PDB entry 8DH6 | electron microscopy, 2.94 A resolution | chains a and b of the 9 polymer chains in the assembly

Chain a:
Name: Cytochrome c oxidase subunit 1
From: Saccharomyces cerevisiae
Notes: EC 7.1.1.9
UniProt: P00401 (COX1_YEAST); residue numbers follow UniProt; this construct covers 1-534
Sequence (534 residues; each row starts with the number of its first residue):
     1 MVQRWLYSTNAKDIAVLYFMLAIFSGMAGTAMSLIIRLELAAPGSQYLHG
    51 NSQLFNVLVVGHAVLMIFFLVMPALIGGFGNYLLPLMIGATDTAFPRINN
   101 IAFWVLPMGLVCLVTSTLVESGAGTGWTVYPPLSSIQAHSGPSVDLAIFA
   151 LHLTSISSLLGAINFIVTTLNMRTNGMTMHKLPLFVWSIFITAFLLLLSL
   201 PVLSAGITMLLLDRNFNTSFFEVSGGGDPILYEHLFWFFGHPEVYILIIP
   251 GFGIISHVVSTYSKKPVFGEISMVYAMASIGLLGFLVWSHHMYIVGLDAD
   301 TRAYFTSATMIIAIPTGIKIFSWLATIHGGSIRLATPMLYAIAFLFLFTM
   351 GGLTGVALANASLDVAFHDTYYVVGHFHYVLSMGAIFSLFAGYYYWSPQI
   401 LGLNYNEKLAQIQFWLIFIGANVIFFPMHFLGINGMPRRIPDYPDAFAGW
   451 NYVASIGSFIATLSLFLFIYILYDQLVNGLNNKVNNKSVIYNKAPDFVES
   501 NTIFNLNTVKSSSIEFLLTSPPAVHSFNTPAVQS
Bound ions: Ca2+: E39, A42, G44; heme a Fe site 1: H62, H378; Cu ion: H290, H291; heme a Fe site 2 near H376 (its only coordinating residue here)
Small-molecule neighbours:
  - heme a (HEA), molecule 1: F19, I23, G26, M27, T30, S33, I36, R37, F55, V59, H62, A63, M66, I67, L70, V71, G126, W127, Y371, V374, F377, H378, L381, S382, I386, L389, F390, Y393, I417, I424, F425, M428, R438, R439, I440, S458, A461, L465, F468
  - heme a (HEA), molecule 2: W127, T128, W237, H241, V244, Y245, I248, H290, H291, T309, I312, A313, T316, G317, I320, F321, F348, T349, G352, L353, G355, V356, L358, A359, D364, H368, V373, H376, F377, V380, L381, R438, R439
Curated features (UniProtKB/Swiss-Prot):
  - binding site (Ca(2+)): E39, A42, G44, P441
  - binding site (Fe(II)-heme a): H62, H378
  - binding site (Cu cation): H241, H290, H291
  - binding site (O2): Y245
  - binding site (Mg(2+)): H368, D369
  - binding site (heme a3): H376
  - cross-link: H241 to Y245 (1'-histidyl-3'-tyrosine (His-Tyr))

Chain b:
Name: Cytochrome c oxidase subunit 2
From: Saccharomyces cerevisiae
Notes: EC 7.1.1.9
UniProt: P00410 (COX2_YEAST); residues 16-251 here = UniProt positions 16-251
Sequence (236 residues; row label = number of the first residue in the row):
    16 DVPTPYACYFQDSATPNQEGILELHDNIMFYLLVILGLVSWMLYTIVMTY
    66 SKNPIAYKYIKHGQTIEVIWTIFPAVILLIIAFPSFILLYLCDEVISPAM
   116 TIKAIGYQWYWKYEYSDFINDSGETVEFESYVIPDELLEEGQLRLLDTDT
   166 SMVVPVDTHIRFVVTAADVIHDFAIPSLGIKVDATPGRLNQVSALIQREG
   216 VFYGACSELCGTGHANMPIKIEAVSLPKFLEWLNEQ
Bound ions: Cu ion near C221 (its only coordinating residue here); Mg2+ near E223 (its only coordinating residue here)
Small-molecule neighbours: heme a (HEA): I50, V54, P89, I92, L93
Curated features (UniProtKB/Swiss-Prot):
  - binding site (Cu cation): H186, C221, E223, C225, H229, M232
  - binding site (Mg(2+)): E223

Interface between chain a and chain b:
Contacting residue pairs (146):
  P43(a) - R159(b)
  G44(a) - R159(b)
  S52(a) - T227(b)  hydrogen bond (side chain-backbone)
  Q53(a) - T227(b)
  N56(a) - L224(b)
  N56(a) - G226(b)
  G124(a) - L224(b)
  T125(a) - L224(b)
  G126(a) - L224(b)
  Y130(a) - E223(b)
  P131(a) - I185(b)
  P132(a) - D183(b)
  P132(a) - V184(b)
  P132(a) - I185(b)
  L133(a) - V184(b)
  L133(a) - L224(b)  hydrophobic
  L133(a) - C225(b)
  L133(a) - G226(b)
  V223(a) - P201(b)  hydrophobic
  V223(a) - G202(b)
  P229(a) - I185(b)  hydrophobic
  P229(a) - T200(b)
  I230(a) - R203(b)
  E233(a) - I185(b)
  S263(a) - A71(b)
  K264(a) - A71(b)
  K264(a) - K73(b)
  K265(a) - Y72(b)
  K265(a) - K73(b)
  P266(a) - K73(b)
  P266(a) - K76(b)
  F268(a) - I75(b)  hydrophobic
  F268(a) - K76(b)
  F268(a) - H77(b)
  F268(a) - G78(b)
  F268(a) - I81(b)  hydrophobic
  F268(a) - E82(b)
  F268(a) - W85(b)  hydrophobic
  G269(a) - K76(b)  hydrogen bond (backbone-backbone)
  I294(a) - D187(b)
  I294(a) - K196(b)
  I294(a) - V197(b)  hydrophobic
  I294(a) - D198(b)
  V295(a) - D198(b)
  V295(a) - R203(b)  hydrogen bond (backbone-side chain)
  V295(a) - N205(b)  hydrogen bond (backbone-side chain)
  G296(a) - R203(b)  hydrogen bond (backbone-side chain)
  G296(a) - N205(b)
  A299(a) - L104(b)
  A299(a) - D108(b)
  D300(a) - Y105(b)  hydrogen bond
  R302(a) - L104(b)
  R302(a) - D108(b)  salt bridge
  A303(a) - F101(b)
  A303(a) - L104(b)
  T306(a) - F101(b)
  S307(a) - F101(b)
  M310(a) - L93(b)
  M310(a) - I96(b)  hydrophobic
  M310(a) - A97(b)  hydrophobic
  I314(a) - T86(b)
  I314(a) - L93(b)  hydrophobic
  I318(a) - W85(b)
  I318(a) - T86(b)
  F321(a) - W85(b)  hydrophobic
  S322(a) - E82(b)
  S322(a) - W85(b)
  L324(a) - V54(b)
  L324(a) - M57(b)  hydrophobic
  L324(a) - I61(b)
  I327(a) - I61(b)  hydrophobic
  H328(a) - I61(b)
  H328(a) - Y65(b)  hydrogen bond
  G329(a) - Y65(b)
  G329(a) - A71(b)
  G329(a) - Y72(b)  hydrogen bond (backbone-backbone)
  G330(a) - Y65(b)
  G330(a) - N68(b)  hydrogen bond (backbone-side chain)
  G330(a) - A71(b)
  S331(a) - Y65(b)
  S331(a) - N68(b)
  S331(a) - A71(b)
  I332(a) - Y65(b)  hydrogen bond (backbone-backbone)
  I332(a) - S66(b)
  L334(a) - S66(b)
  I342(a) - L58(b)  hydrophobic
  I342(a) - V62(b)  hydrophobic
  L345(a) - L58(b)  hydrophobic
  F346(a) - L51(b)  hydrophobic
  F346(a) - S55(b)
  F346(a) - L58(b)  hydrophobic
  T349(a) - V54(b)
  M350(a) - L51(b)  hydrophobic
  L353(a) - L47(b)
  L353(a) - L51(b)  hydrophobic
  A357(a) - L47(b)  hydrophobic
  N360(a) - I43(b)
  N360(a) - I96(b)
  N360(a) - S100(b)  hydrogen bond
  S362(a) - I36(b)
  S362(a) - L39(b)
  S362(a) - S100(b)
  S362(a) - L103(b)
  S362(a) - L104(b)  hydrogen bond (side chain-backbone)
  L363(a) - I36(b)
  L363(a) - H40(b)
  L363(a) - I43(b)  hydrophobic
  V365(a) - G194(b)
  V365(a) - K196(b)
  A366(a) - I36(b)  hydrophobic
  F367(a) - F25(b)  hydrophobic
  F367(a) - H40(b)
  H368(a) - K196(b)  hydrogen bond (backbone-side chain)
  D369(a) - S222(b)
  D369(a) - E223(b)  hydrogen bond (side chain-backbone)
  T370(a) - K196(b)
  F430(a) - A22(b)
  F430(a) - C23(b)  hydrophobic
  I433(a) - C23(b)
  I433(a) - Y24(b)
  I433(a) - F25(b)
  I433(a) - H40(b)
  N434(a) - T19(b)  hydrogen bond (side chain-backbone)
  N434(a) - A22(b)
  N434(a) - Y24(b)
  N434(a) - Q26(b)  hydrogen bond (backbone-side chain)
  P437(a) - A220(b)  hydrophobic
  R438(a) - H229(b)
  R439(a) - L224(b)
  R439(a) - H229(b)  hydrogen bond (backbone-side chain)
  I440(a) - H229(b)
  D442(a) - R159(b)  salt bridge
  D442(a) - L160(b)
  D442(a) - A230(b)
  Y443(a) - R159(b)  hydrogen bond (backbone-side chain)
  P444(a) - R159(b)
  P444(a) - L161(b)  hydrophobic
  A446(a) - P18(b)
  A446(a) - T19(b)
  A446(a) - P20(b)
  F447(a) - P18(b)  hydrophobic
  G449(a) - Y21(b)
  W450(a) - Y21(b)
  W450(a) - A22(b)  hydrogen bond (side chain-backbone)
  W450(a) - C23(b)  hydrophobic
  F497(a) - P69(b)  hydrophobic
Interface residues without a listed pair, chain a (86 interface residues in all): A138, D228, V267, S272, L297, A313, A325, V356, A361, G435, P441
Interface residues without a listed pair, chain b (76 interface residues in all): I50, I70, F88, P89, A90, C221

Summary:
The interface between chain a and chain b involves 86 residues on one side and 76 on the other; the contacts
include 19 hydrogen bonds and 2 salt bridges. Polar pairs include R302(a)-D108(b), D442(a)-R159(b) and
S52(a)-T227(b).
Chain a is Cytochrome c oxidase subunit 1 and chain b is Cytochrome c oxidase subunit 2, both from
Saccharomyces cerevisiae; the structure, Cryo-EM structure of Saccharomyces cerevisiae cytochrome c oxidase
(Complex IV) extracted in lipid nanodiscs, was determined by electron microscopy.
